5XMK - chains D and K of the 14 polymer chains in the assembly; structure by electron microscopy, 4.18 A resolution (low resolution: residue-level contacts below are approximate; hydrogen-bond / salt-bridge calls are withheld).

== Chain D ==
Name: Vacuolar protein sorting-associated protein 4
Organism: Saccharomyces cerevisiae (strain ATCC 204508 / S288c)
UniProtKB: P52917 (VPS4_YEAST); numbering as in UniProt (aligned over 1-437)
Chain sequence (437 residues; row label = number of the first residue in the row):
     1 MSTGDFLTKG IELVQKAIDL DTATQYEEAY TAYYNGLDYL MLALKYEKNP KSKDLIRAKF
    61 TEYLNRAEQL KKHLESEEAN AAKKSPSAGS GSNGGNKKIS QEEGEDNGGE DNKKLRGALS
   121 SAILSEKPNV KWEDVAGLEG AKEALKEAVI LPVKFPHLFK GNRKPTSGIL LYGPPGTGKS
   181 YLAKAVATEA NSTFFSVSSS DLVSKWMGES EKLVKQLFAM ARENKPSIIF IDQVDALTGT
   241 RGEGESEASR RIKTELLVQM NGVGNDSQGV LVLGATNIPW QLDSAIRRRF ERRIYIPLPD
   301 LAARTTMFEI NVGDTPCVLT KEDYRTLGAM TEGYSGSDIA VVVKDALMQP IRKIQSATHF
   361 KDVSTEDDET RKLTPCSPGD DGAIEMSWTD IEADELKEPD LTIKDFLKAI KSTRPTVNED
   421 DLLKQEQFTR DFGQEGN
Unresolved in the structure: 1-118
Differences from the reference sequence: engineered mutation Q233 (Glu in P52917)
Swiss-Prot annotation at these positions:
  - binding site (ATP): G173 to S180
  - mutagenesis: L64 (L64D: Inhibits membrane protein sorting to the vacuole), K179 (K179A: No ATP hydrolysis. Missorting of vacuolar proteins), Q216 (Q216A: Abolishes oligomerization)
Ligand contacts:
  - ATP (adenosine-5'-triphosphate), molecule 1: D134, V135, A136, P174, P175, G176, T177, G178, K179, S180, Y181, D232, Q233, N277, M307, G336, S337, A340
  - ATP, molecule 2: N261, N265, R289
What the authors report for this chain:
  - mutagenesis - R325A: decreased catalytic activity on Vta1
  - mutagenesis - R325A: unchanged catalytic activity
  - conformationally variable residues: R289
  - mutagenesis - E233Q: abolished catalytic activity on ATP (citing earlier work)
  - mutagenesis - R289A: decreased binding to ATP
  - mutagenesis - N261A/N265A, R289A: decreased catalytic activity on ATP
  - catalytic residues: R289

== Chain K ==
Name: Vacuolar protein sorting-associated protein VTA1
Organism: Saccharomyces cerevisiae (strain ATCC 204508 / S288c)
UniProtKB: Q06263 (VTA1_YEAST); residues 0-329 here correspond to UniProt positions 1-330 (UniProt number = residue number + 1)
Chain sequence (330 residues; row label = number of the first residue in the row; numbering starts at 0):
     0 MASNAARVVA TAKDFDKVGL GIIGYYLQLY AVELILSEED RSQEMTALAT ELLDTIEAFK
    60 KEIGGESEAE DSDKSLHVMN TLIHDQEKAK IYMLNFTMSL YNEKLKQLKD GPWDVMLKRS
   120 LWCCIDLFSC ILHLWKENIS ETSTNSLQKR IKYCKIYLSK LAKGEIGSSD EKTLDYADFA
   180 DDSEEIKDED VDHQTSDLEN NNNDKVEGLA PKDQTTSYEP VDEVPEFIDD ADSVNEEEQT
   240 VDKNEDAITK DEQQVVKKEV DLTRPSAPSE PAAAEHKSYT KDELTKIMDR ASKIEQIQKL
   300 AKYAISALNY EDLPTAKDEL TKALDLLNSI
Unresolved in the structure: 0-275
Swiss-Prot annotation at these positions:
  - region: S36 to E67 (Interaction with VSP60)
  - modified residue: S182 (Phosphoserine), T194 (Phosphothreonine), S232 (Phosphoserine)

== Interface between chain D and chain K ==
Pairs across the interface (8; chain D residue first):
  E139(D) - K301(K)
  E139(D) - S305(K)
  D300(D) - Y302(K)
  T306(D) - Y309(K)
  E309(D) - Y309(K)
  K321(D) - Y309(K)
  R325(D) - E310(K)
  R325(D) - D311(K)
Also at the interface, not in a pair above, chain D (7 interface residues in all): T305
Also at the interface, not in a pair above, chain K (7 interface residues in all): P313

== Summary ==
Chain D and chain K each contribute 7 residues to their interface. Chain D binds ATP. UniProt lists 8
ATP-binding residues and 3 mutagenesis sites on chain D. The paper reports the catalytic residue R289(D);
N261A/N265A and R289A of chain D reduce catalytic activity on ATP; 4 substitutions were tested in all.
Here chain D is Vacuolar protein sorting-associated protein 4 and chain K is Vacuolar protein
sorting-associated protein VTA1, both from Saccharomyces cerevisiae (strain ATCC 204508 / S288c). Entry 5XMK
(Cryo-EM structure of the ATP-bound Vps4 mutant-E233Q complex with Vta1 (masked)) was determined by electron
microscopy together with 5XMI from the same study.
